PDB entry 5AZA | X-ray diffraction, 2.08 A resolution | chain A

Chain A:
Molecule: Maltose-binding periplasmic protein, Oligosaccharyl transferase stt3 subunit related protein
From: Escherichia coli
UniProtKB: chimeric construct of P0AEX9, I6V0B8: residues 1-368 from P0AEX9 (MALE_ECOLI) positions 27-394 (UniProt number = residue number + 26); residues 389-865 from I6V0B8 positions 491-967 (UniProt number = residue number + 102)
Sequence (872 residues; each row starts with the number of its first residue; numbering starts at 0):
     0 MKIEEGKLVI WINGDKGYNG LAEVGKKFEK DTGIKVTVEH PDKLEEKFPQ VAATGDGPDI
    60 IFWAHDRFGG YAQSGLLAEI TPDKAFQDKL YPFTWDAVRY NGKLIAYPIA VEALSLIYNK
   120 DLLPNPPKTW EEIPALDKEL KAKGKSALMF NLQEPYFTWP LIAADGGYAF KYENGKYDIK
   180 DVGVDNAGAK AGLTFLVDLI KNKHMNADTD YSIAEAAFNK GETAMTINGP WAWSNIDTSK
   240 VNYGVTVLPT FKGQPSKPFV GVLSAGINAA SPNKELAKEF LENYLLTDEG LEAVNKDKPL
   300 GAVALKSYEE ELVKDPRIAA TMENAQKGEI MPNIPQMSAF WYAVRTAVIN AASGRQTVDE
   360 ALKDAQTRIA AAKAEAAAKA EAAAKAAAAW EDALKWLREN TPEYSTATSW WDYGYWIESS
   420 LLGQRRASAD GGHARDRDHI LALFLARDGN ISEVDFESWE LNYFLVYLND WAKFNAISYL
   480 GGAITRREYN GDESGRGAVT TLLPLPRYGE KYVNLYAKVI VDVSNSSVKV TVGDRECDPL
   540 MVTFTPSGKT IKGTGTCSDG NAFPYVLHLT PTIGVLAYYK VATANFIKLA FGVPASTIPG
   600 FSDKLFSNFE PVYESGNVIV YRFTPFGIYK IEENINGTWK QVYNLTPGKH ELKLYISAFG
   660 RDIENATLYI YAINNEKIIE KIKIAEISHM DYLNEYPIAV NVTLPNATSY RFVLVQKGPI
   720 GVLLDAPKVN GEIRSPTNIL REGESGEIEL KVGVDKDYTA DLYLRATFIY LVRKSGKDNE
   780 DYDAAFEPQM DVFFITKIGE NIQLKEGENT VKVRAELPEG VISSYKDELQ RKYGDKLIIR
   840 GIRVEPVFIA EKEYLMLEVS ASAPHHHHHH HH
Not modelled in the structure: 0, 410-434, 862-871
Disulfide bonds: Cys-536/Cys-556
Differences from the reference sequence: initiating methionine (0); engineered mutation Val-312 (Ala338 in P0AEX9); linker (369-388); expression tag (866-871)
Ion coordination: Ca2+: Glu-452, Ala-657, Tyr-691, Glu-694

Summary:
Glu-452, Ala-657, Tyr-691 and Glu-694 form the Ca2+ site.
Chain A is Maltose-binding periplasmic protein, Oligosaccharyl transferase stt3 subunit related protein
(Escherichia coli); the structure, Crystal structure of MBP-sAglB fusion protein with a 20-residue spacer in
the connector helix, was determined by X-ray diffraction, deposited together with 5AZ6, 5AZ7, 5AZ8 and 5AZ9.
